8T8A - chains A and B of the 4 polymer chains in the assembly; structure by X-ray diffraction, 3.40 A resolution.

[Chain A (and B)]
Name: Amine oxidoreductase
Source organism: Pseudomonas sp
Notes: chain B of this document is another copy of the same molecule, construct and numbering; everything in this record applies to it too
UniProt: A0A177SH44 (A0A177SH44_PSEPU); residues 8-596 here correspond to UniProt positions 1-589 (UniProt number = residue number - 7)
Sequence (596 residues; numbered 1 to 596; the number before each row is that of its first residue):
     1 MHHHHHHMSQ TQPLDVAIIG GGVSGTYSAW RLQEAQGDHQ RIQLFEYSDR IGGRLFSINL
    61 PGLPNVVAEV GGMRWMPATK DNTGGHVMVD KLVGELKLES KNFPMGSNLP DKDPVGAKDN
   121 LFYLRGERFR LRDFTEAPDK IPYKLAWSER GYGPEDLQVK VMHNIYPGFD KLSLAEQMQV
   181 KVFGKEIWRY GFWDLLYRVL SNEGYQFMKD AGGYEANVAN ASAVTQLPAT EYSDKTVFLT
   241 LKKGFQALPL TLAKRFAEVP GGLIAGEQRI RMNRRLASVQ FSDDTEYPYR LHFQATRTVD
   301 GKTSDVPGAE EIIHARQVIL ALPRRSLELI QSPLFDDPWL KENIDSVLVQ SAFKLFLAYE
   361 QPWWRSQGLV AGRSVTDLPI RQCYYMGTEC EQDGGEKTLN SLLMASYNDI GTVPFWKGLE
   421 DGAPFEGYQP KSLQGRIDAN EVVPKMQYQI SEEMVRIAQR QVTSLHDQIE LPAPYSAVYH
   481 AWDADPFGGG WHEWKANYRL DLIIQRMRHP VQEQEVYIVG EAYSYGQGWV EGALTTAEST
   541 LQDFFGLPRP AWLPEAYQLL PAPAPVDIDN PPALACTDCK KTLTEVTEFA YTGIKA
Not modelled in the structure: 1-11, 595-596 (chain B: 1-12, 213, 595-596)
Sequence notes: expression tag (1-7); conflict V237 (Ile230 in A0A177SH44), K254 (Gln247 in A0A177SH44), I313 (Val306 in A0A177SH44)
Ligand contacts: FAD (flavin-adenine dinucleotide): I19, G20, G21, G22, V23, S24, G25, F45, E46, Y47, S48, G52, G53, R54, L55, V70, G71, G72, M73, R74, H86, F245, R274, R275, L276, A321, L322, P323, S326, A352, K354, W482, P486, F487, G490, W491, G520, E521, A522, G528, W529, V530, A533
From the paper describing this entry:
  - self-association interface (contacts with another copy of this molecule); pairs are residue here / residue on that copy: C579-C390 (disulfide)
  - conformationally variable residues (order/disorder transition): G213 to E215

[Interface between chain A and chain B]
Contacting residue pairs - 45 pairs, chain A then chain B:
  R125(A) - R125(B)
  R125(A) - K144(B)
  R125(A) - E203(B)
  G126(A) - E203(B)
  K144(A) - G126(B)  hydrogen bond (side chain-backbone)
  K144(A) - E127(B)
  K185(A) - L419(B)
  K185(A) - E453(B)  salt bridge
  Y190(A) - E453(B)
  D194(A) - P414(B)
  D194(A) - F415(B)
  Y197(A) - F415(B)  hydrophobic
  R198(A) - E453(B)  salt bridge
  R198(A) - R456(B)
  R198(A) - I457(B)
  N202(A) - D377(B)  hydrogen bond (side chain-backbone)
  N202(A) - L378(B)
  N202(A) - P379(B)
  E203(A) - R125(B)
  E203(A) - G126(B)
  E203(A) - D377(B)
  Q206(A) - D377(B)  hydrogen bond (side chain-backbone)
  N220(A) - V413(B)
  N220(A) - P414(B)  hydrogen bond (side chain-backbone)
  D377(A) - N202(B)  hydrogen bond (backbone-side chain)
  D377(A) - E203(B)
  D377(A) - Q206(B)
  L378(A) - N202(B)
  P379(A) - Y197(B)  hydrophobic
  P379(A) - N202(B)
  V413(A) - A219(B)
  V413(A) - N220(B)  hydrogen bond (backbone-side chain)
  V413(A) - L348(B)  hydrophobic
  P414(A) - N220(B)  hydrogen bond (backbone-side chain)
  F415(A) - D194(B)
  F415(A) - Y197(B)  hydrophobic
  G418(A) - D194(B)
  L419(A) - Y197(B)
  D421(A) - N497(B)
  E453(A) - K185(B)  salt bridge
  E453(A) - R198(B)  salt bridge
  I457(A) - R198(B)
  R460(A) - Y197(B)  hydrogen bond (side chain-backbone)
  R460(A) - R198(B)
  N497(A) - D421(B)
Also at the interface, not in a pair above, chain A (27 interface residues in all): R456, Q461
Also at the interface, not in a pair above, chain B (28 interface residues in all): Y190, Y205

[Overview]
27 residues of chain A and 28 residues of chain B are in contact; the contacts include 8 hydrogen bonds and 4
salt bridges. Polar pairs include K185(A)-E453(B), R198(A)-E453(B) and K144(A)-G126(B). Chain A binds
flavin-adenine dinucleotide. The paper reports conformational variability at G213(A); a self-association
interface involving C579(A).
Both chains are Amine oxidoreductase (Pseudomonas sp). Entry 8T8A (Structure of arginine oxidase from
Pseudomonas sp. TRU 7192) was determined by X-ray diffraction, deposited together with 8JT7.
